PDB entry 7AVT | X-ray diffraction, 1.88 A resolution | chain A

[Chain A]
Molecule: Son of sevenless homolog 1
From: Homo sapiens
UniProt: Q07889 (SOS1_HUMAN); numbering as in UniProt (aligned over 564-1049)
Sequence (487 residues; numbered 563 to 1049; the number before each row is that of its first residue):
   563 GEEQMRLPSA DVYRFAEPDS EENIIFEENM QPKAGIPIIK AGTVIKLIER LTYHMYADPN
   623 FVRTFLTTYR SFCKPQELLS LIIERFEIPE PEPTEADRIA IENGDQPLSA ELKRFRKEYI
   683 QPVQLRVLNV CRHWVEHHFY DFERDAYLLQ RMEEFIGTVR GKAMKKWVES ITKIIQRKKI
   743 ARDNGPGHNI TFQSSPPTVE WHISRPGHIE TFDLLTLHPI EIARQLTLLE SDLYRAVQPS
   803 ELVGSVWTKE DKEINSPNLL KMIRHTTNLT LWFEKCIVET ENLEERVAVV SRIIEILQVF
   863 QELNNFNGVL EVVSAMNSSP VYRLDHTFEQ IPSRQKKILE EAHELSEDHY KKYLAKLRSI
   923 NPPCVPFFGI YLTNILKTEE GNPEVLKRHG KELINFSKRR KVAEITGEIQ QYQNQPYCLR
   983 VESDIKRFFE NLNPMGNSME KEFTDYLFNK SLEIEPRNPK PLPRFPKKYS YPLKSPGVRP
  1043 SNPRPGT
Not modelled in the structure: 590-596, 746-752, 1043-1049
Sequence notes: expression tag (563)
Small-molecule neighbours: S3T (N-[(1R)-1-(3-aminophenyl)ethyl]-6,7-dimethoxy-2-methyl-quinazolin-4-amine): V875, M878, N879, Y884, F890, K898, L901, E902, H905, E906, E909

[In short]
Chain A binds compound S3T.
Chain A is Son of sevenless homolog 1 (Homo sapiens); the structure, Crystal structure of SOS1 in complex with
compound 7, was determined by X-ray diffraction (same publication as 7AVI, 7AVL, 7AVS, 7AVU and 7AVV).
